PDB entry 7VP7 | X-ray diffraction, 2.65 A resolution | chains A and C of the 4 polymer chains in the assembly

# Chain A
Name: Transcription factor TCP10
From: Arabidopsis thaliana
UniProt: O82277 (TCP10_ARATH); residue numbers follow UniProt; this construct covers 1-87
Amino-acid sequence (107 residues; row label = number of the first residue in the row; numbers below 1 keep their minus sign (Met-19 is residue -19)):
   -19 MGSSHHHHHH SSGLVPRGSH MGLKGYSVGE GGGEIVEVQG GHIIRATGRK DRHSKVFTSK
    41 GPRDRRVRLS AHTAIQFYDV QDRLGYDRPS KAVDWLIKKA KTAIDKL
Disordered / not traced: -19 to 30
Differences from the reference sequence: initiating methionine (-19); expression tag (-18 to 0)

# Chain C
Molecule: 17-nt DNA strand
Sequence (17 nucleotides; numbered 4 to 20; the number before each row is that of its first residue):
     4 GAGGCCCCCC CATAATC
Disordered / not traced: 4, 16-20

# Interface between chain A and chain C
Contacting residue pairs (7; chain A residue first):
  Arg32(A) - DC10(C)  base contact
  Lys35(A) - DG6(C)  phosphate contact
  Lys35(A) - DG7(C)  salt bridge to the phosphate
  Asp44(A) - DG6(C)  hydrogen bond to the phosphate
  Arg48(A) - DA5(C)  hydrogen bond to the base
  Arg48(A) - DG6(C)  hydrogen bond to the base
  Arg48(A) - DG7(C)  base contact
Other interface residues (no listed pair), chain A (7 interface residues in all): Ser34, Arg43, Arg46
Other interface residues (no listed pair), chain C (7 interface residues in all): DC8, DC9, DC11

# Summary
The chain A/chain C interface involves 7 residues from each chain; the contacts include 3 hydrogen bonds and 1
salt bridge. Polar contacts include Arg48(A)-DA5(C), Arg48(A)-DG6(C) and Asp44(A)-DG6(C).
Chain A is Transcription factor TCP10 (Arabidopsis thaliana) and chain C is a 17-nt DNA strand; the structure,
Structure of a transcription factor and DNA complex, was determined by X-ray diffraction, deposited together
with 7VP1, 7VP2, 7VP4 and 7VP5.
